Entry 8SFQ (electron microscopy, 3.50 A resolution); this record covers chains A and D of the 4 polymer chains in the assembly.

== Chain A ==
Protein: CRISPR-associated endonuclease Cas12a
Organism: Acidaminococcus sp. BV3L6
Notes: EC 3.1.21.1, 4.6.1.22
Reference sequence: U2UMQ6 (CS12A_ACISB); residues 1-1307 here = UniProt positions 1-1307
Amino-acid sequence (1311 residues; each row starts with the number of its first residue; numbers below 1 keep their minus sign (Gly-3 is residue -3)):
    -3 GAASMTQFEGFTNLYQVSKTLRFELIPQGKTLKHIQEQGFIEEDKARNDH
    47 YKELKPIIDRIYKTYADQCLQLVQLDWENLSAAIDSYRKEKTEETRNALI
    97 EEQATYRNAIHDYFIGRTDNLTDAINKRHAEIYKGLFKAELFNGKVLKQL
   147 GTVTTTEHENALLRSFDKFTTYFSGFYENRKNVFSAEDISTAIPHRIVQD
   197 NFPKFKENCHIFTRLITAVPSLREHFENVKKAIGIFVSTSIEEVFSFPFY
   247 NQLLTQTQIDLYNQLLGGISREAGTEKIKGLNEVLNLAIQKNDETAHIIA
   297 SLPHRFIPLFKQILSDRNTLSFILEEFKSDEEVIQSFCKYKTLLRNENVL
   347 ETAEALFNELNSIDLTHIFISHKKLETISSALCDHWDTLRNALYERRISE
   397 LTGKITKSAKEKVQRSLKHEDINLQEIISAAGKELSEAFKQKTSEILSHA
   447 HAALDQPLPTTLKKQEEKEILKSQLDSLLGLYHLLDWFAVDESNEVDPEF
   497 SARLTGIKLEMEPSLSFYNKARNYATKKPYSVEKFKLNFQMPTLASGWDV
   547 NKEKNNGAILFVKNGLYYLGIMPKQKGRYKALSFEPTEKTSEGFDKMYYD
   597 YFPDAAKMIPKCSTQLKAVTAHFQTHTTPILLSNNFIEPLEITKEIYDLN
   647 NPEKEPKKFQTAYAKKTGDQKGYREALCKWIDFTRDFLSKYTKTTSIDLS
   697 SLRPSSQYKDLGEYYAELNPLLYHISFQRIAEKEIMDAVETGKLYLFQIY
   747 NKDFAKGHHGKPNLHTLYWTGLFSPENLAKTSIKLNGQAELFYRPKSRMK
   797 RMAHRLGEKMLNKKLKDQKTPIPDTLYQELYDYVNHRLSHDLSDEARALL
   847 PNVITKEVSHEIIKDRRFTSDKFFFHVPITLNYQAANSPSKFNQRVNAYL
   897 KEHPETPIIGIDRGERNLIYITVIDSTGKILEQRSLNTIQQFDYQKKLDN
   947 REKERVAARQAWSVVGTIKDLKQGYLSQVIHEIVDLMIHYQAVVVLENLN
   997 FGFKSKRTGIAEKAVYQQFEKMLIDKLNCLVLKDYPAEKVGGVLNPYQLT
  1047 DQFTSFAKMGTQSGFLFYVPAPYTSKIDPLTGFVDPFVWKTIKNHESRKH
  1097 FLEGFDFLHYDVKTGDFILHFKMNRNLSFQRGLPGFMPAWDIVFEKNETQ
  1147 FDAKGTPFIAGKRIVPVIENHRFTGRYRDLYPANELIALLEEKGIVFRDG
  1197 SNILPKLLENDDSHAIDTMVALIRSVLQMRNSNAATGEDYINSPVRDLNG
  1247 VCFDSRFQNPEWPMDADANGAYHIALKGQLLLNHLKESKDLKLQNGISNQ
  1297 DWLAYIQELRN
Disordered / not traced: -3 to 0, 398-402, 794-855
Construct notes: expression tag (-3 to 0)
From the paper describing this entry:
  - mutagenesis - F999A, R1003A: unchanged catalytic activity on 20-bp target
  - mutagenesis - F999A, R1003A (14-fold): decreased catalytic activity on 16-bp target
  - mutagenesis - R1003A: unchanged catalytic activity (TS cleavage of the 20-bp target)
  - mutagenesis - R1003A (7-fold): decreased catalytic activity (TS cleavage of the 16-bp target)

== Chain D ==
Molecule: 56-nt DNA strand
Sequence (56 nucleotides; row label = number of the first residue in the row; numbers below 1 keep their minus sign (DC-3 is residue -3)):
    -3 CGCTCTTCCGATCTTTTAGTGATAAGTGGAATGCCATGTGGAGTAGCTAC
    47 TGTGCT
Disordered / not traced: -3 to 0, 20-52

== How chain A and chain D interact ==
Contacting residue pairs (38):
  Lys134(A) with DT12(D), phosphate contact; DT13(D), phosphate contact
  Ala135(A) with DT12(D), hydrogen bond to the phosphate
  Lys164(A) with DT10(D), sugar contact; DT11(D), phosphate contact
  Phe165(A) with DT11(D), hydrogen bond to the phosphate
  Thr166(A) with DT11(D), hydrogen bond to the phosphate
  Thr167(A) with DT11(D), hydrogen bond to the phosphate; DT12(D), base contact
  Pro538(A) with DT10(D), phosphate contact
  Thr539(A) with DT11(D), base contact
  Asn551(A) with DT10(D), base contact
  Lys570(A) with DT10(D), salt bridge to the phosphate
  Arg574(A) with DC9(D), phosphate contact
  Tyr575(A) with DC9(D), hydrogen bond to the phosphate; DT10(D), hydrogen bond to the phosphate
  Asp600(A) with DT16(D), hydrogen bond to the base
  Ala602(A) with DG15(D), sugar contact; DT16(D), base contact
  Lys603(A) with DA14(D), base contact; DG15(D), base contact
  Met604(A) with DA14(D), base contact
  Pro606(A) with DA14(D), phosphate contact; DG15(D), phosphate contact
  Lys607(A) with DT13(D), hydrogen bond to the base; DA14(D), sugar contact
  Gln611(A) with DA14(D), sugar contact; DG15(D), phosphate contact
  Asn646(A) with DG15(D), hydrogen bond to the phosphate
  Lys653(A) with DT16(D), salt bridge to the phosphate
  Gln656(A) with DT16(D), phosphate contact; DG17(D), phosphate contact
  Thr657(A) with DG17(D), hydrogen bond to the phosphate; DA18(D), phosphate contact
  Gln666(A) with DT19(D), phosphate contact
  Asp706(A) with DA18(D), sugar contact
  Gly708(A) with DG17(D), base contact
  Tyr711(A) with DT16(D), base contact
Also at the interface, not in a pair above, chain A (32 interface residues in all): Tyr173, Lys550, Phe655, Lys661, Leu707

== Summary ==
The interface between chain A and chain D involves 32 residues on one side and 11 on the other; the contacts
include 10 hydrogen bonds and 2 salt bridges. Polar pairs include Asp600(A)-DT16(D), Lys607(A)-DT13(D) and
Ala135(A)-DT12(D). From the paper: F999A and R1003A of chain A reduce catalytic activity on 16-bp target;
R1003A of chain A reduces catalytic activity (TS cleavage of the 16-bp target).
Chain A is CRISPR-associated endonuclease Cas12a (Acidaminococcus sp. BV3L6) and chain D is a 56-nt DNA
strand; the structure, WT CRISPR-Cas12a post nontarget strand-cleavage with the the RuvC active site exposed,
was determined by electron microscopy (same publication as 8SFH, 8SFI, 8SFJ, 8SFL, 8SFN, 8SFO, 8SFP and 8SFR).
